Entry 4K0K (X-ray diffraction, 3.40 A resolution); this record covers chains A and N of the 23 polymer chains in the assembly.

== Chain A ==
Molecule: 16S ribosomal RNA
Source organism: Thermus thermophilus
Sequence (1517 nucleotides; each row starts with the number of its first residue):
     6 UGGAGAGUUUGAUCCUGGCUCAGGGUGAACGCUGGCGGCGUGCCUAAGAC
    56 AUGCAAGUCGUGCGGGCCGCGGGAUUUUACUCCGUGGUCAGCGGCGGACG
   106 GGUGAGUAACGCGUGGGUGACCUACCCGGAAGAGGGGGACAACCCGGGGA
   156 AACUCGGGCUAAUCCCCCAUGUGGACCCGCCCCUUGGGGUGUGUCCAAAG
   206 GGCUUUGCCCGCUUCCGGAUGGGCCCGCGUCCCAUCAGCUAGUUGGUGGG
   256 GUAAUGGCCCACCAAGGCGACGACGGGUAGCCGGUCUGAGAGGAUGGCCG
   306 GCCACAGGGGCACUGAGACACGGGCCCCACUCCUACGGGAGGCAGCAGUU
   356 AGGAAUCUUCCGCAAUGGGCGCAAGCCUGACGGAGCGACGCCGCUUGGAG
   406 GAAGAAGCCCUUCGGGGUGUAAACUCCUGAACCCGGGACGAAACCCCCGA
   456 CGAGGGGACUGACGGUACCGGGGUAAUAGCGCCGGCCAACUCCGUGCCAG
   506 CAGCCGCGGUAAUACGGAGGGCGCGAGCGUUACCCGGAUUCACUGGGCGU
   556 AAAGGGCGUGUAGGCGGCCUGGGGCGUCCCAUGUGAAAGACCACGGCUCA
   606 ACCGUGGGGGAGCGUGGGAUACGCUCAGGCUAGACGGUGGGAGAGGGUGG
   656 UGGAAUUCCCGGAGUAGCGGUGAAAUGCGCAGAUACCGGGAGGAACGCCG
   706 AUGGCGAAGGCAGCCACCUGGUCCACCCGUGACGCUGAGGCGCGAAAGCG
   756 UGGGGAGCAAACCGGAUUAGAUACCCGGGUAGUCCACGCCCUAAACGAUG
   806 CGCGCUAGGUCUCUGGGUCUCCUGGGGGCCGAAGCUAACGCGUUAAGCGC
   856 GCCGCCUGGGGAGUACGGCCGCAAGGCUGAAACUCAAAGGAAUUGACGGG
   906 GGCCCGCACAAGCGGUGGAGCAUGUGGUUUAAUUCGAAGCAACGCGAAGA
   956 ACCUUACCAGGCCUUGACAUGCUAGGGAACCCGGGUGAAAGCCUGGGGUG
  1006 CCCCGCGAGGGGAGCCCUAGCACAGGUGCUGCAUGGCCGUCGUCAGCUCG
  1056 UGCCGUGAGGUGUUGGGUUAAGUCCCGCAACGAGCGCAACCCCCGCCGUU
  1106 AGUUGCCAGCGGUUCGGCCGGGCACUCUAACGGGACUGCCCGCGAAAGCG
  1156 GGAGGAAGGAGGGGACGACGUCUGGUCAGCAUGGCCCUUACGGCCUGGGC
  1206 GACACACGUGCUACAAUGCCCACUACAAAGCGAUGCCACCCGGCAACGGG
  1256 GAGCUAAUCGCAAAAAGGUGGGCCCAGUUCGGAUUGGGGUCUGCAACCCG
  1306 ACCCCAUGAAGCCGGAAUCGCUAGUAAUCGCGGAUCAGCCAUGCCGCGGU
  1356 GAAUACGUUCCCGGGCCUUGUACACACCGCCCGUCACGCCAUGGGAGCGG
  1406 GCUCUACCCGAAGUCGCCGGGAGCCUACGGGCAGGCGCCGAGGGUAGGGC
  1456 CCGUGACUGGGGCGAAGUCGUAACAAGGUAGCUGUACCGGAAGGUGCGGC
  1506 UGGAUCACCUCCUUUCU
Disordered / not traced: 1512-1517
Construct notes: conflict A79 (G131378 in 55771382)

== Chain N ==
Molecule: 30S ribosomal protein S14
Source organism: Thermus thermophilus
Reference sequence: Q5SHQ1 (RS14Z_THET8); numbering as in UniProt (aligned over 2-61)
Chain sequence (60 residues; row label = number of the first residue in the row):
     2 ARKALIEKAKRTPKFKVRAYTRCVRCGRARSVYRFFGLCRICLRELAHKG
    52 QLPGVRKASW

== Interface between chain A and chain N ==
Contacting residue pairs (75; chain A residue first):
  G951(A) - Arg29(N)  sugar contact
  G951(A) - Arg41(N)  hydrogen bond to the phosphate
  A952(A) - Arg29(N)  salt bridge to the phosphate
  A952(A) - Arg31(N)  hydrogen bond to the sugar
  A952(A) - Ser32(N)  hydrogen bond to the phosphate
  A952(A) - Arg41(N)  salt bridge to the phosphate
  A953(A) - Ser32(N)  sugar contact
  A953(A) - Tyr34(N)  base contact
  G954(A) - Arg31(N)  phosphate contact
  G954(A) - Ser32(N)  hydrogen bond to the phosphate
  C957(A) - Val18(N)  base contact
  C957(A) - Arg19(N)  hydrogen bond to the base
  C958(A) - Arg19(N)  hydrogen bond to the sugar
  C958(A) - Ala20(N)  base contact
  C958(A) - Tyr21(N)  sugar contact
  U959(A) - Lys9(N)  phosphate contact
  U959(A) - Tyr21(N)  sugar contact
  U959(A) - Ala30(N)  phosphate contact
  U960(A) - Leu6(N)  phosphate contact
  U960(A) - Arg23(N)  salt bridge to the phosphate
  U960(A) - Arg31(N)  base contact
  A961(A) - Leu6(N)  phosphate contact
  A972(A) - Ala5(N)  base contact
  A972(A) - Glu8(N)  hydrogen bond to the sugar
  C973(A) - Glu8(N)  sugar contact
  A994(A) - Lys15(N)  hydrogen bond to the phosphate
  A995(A) - Lys15(N)  salt bridge to the phosphate
  G1030(A) - Lys4(N)  phosphate contact
  G1031(A) - Ala2(N)  sugar contact
  G1031(A) - Arg3(N)  salt bridge to the phosphate
  G1031(A) - Lys4(N)  phosphate contact
  U1032(A) - Ala2(N)  hydrogen bond to the sugar
  U1032(A) - Arg3(N)  salt bridge to the phosphate
  C1042(A) - Arg45(N)  hydrogen bond to the phosphate
  C1043(A) - Arg45(N)  salt bridge to the phosphate
  C1097(A) - Ser60(N)  hydrogen bond to the sugar
  C1097(A) - Trp61(N)  base contact
  C1098(A) - Ser60(N)  sugar contact
  C1098(A) - Trp61(N)  sugar contact
  G1168(A) - Trp61(N)  hydrogen bond to the base
  G1169(A) - Ser60(N)  hydrogen bond to the base
  G1169(A) - Trp61(N)  hydrogen bond to the sugar
  A1170(A) - Lys58(N)  hydrogen bond to the phosphate
  A1170(A) - Ser60(N)  sugar contact
  C1171(A) - Lys58(N)  salt bridge to the phosphate
  G1184(A) - Cys27(N)  sugar contact
  G1184(A) - Arg29(N)  hydrogen bond to the sugar
  G1184(A) - Ile42(N)  base contact
  G1184(A) - Cys43(N)  base contact
  G1184(A) - Glu46(N)  hydrogen bond to the base
  C1185(A) - Arg3(N)  salt bridge to the phosphate
  C1185(A) - Cys27(N)  sugar contact
  A1186(A) - Arg3(N)  salt bridge to the phosphate
  G1198(A) - Ala2(N)  phosphate contact
  G1198(A) - Ala5(N)  phosphate contact
  C1199(A) - Ala5(N)  phosphate contact
  C1199(A) - Lys9(N)  salt bridge to the phosphate
  C1200(A) - Lys9(N)  salt bridge to the phosphate
  C1200(A) - Arg12(N)  salt bridge to the phosphate
  U1201(A) - Lys15(N)  salt bridge to the phosphate
  U1201(A) - Arg19(N)  salt bridge to the phosphate
  G1298(A) - Val18(N)  phosphate contact
  C1299(A) - Phe16(N)  stacking on the base
  C1299(A) - Lys17(N)  hydrogen bond to the phosphate
  C1299(A) - Val18(N)  phosphate contact
  C1299(A) - Arg19(N)  base contact
  A1339(A) - Tyr34(N)  sugar contact
  U1340(A) - Val33(N)  sugar contact
  U1340(A) - Tyr34(N)  phosphate contact
  U1340(A) - Arg35(N)  hydrogen bond to the phosphate
  C1341(A) - Thr22(N)  hydrogen bond to the phosphate
  C1341(A) - Val33(N)  phosphate contact
  C1341(A) - Arg35(N)  phosphate contact
  G1351(A) - Trp61(N)  phosphate contact
  C1352(A) - Trp61(N)  hydrogen bond to the phosphate
Other interface residues (no listed pair), chain A (41 interface residues in all): A955, A1300, A1342
Other interface residues (no listed pair), chain N (35 interface residues in all): Phe36, Arg57

== Overview ==
Chain A and chain N form an interface of 41 and 35 residues respectively, with 21 hydrogen bonds, 15 salt
bridges and 1 aromatic stacking contact. Among the polar pairs are C957(A)-Arg19(N), G1168(A)-Trp61(N) and
G1169(A)-Ser60(N).
Here chain A is 16S ribosomal RNA and chain N is 30S ribosomal protein S14, both from Thermus thermophilus.
Entry 4K0K (Crystal structure of the Thermus thermophilus 30S ribosomal subunit complexed with a serine-ASL
and mRNA containing ...) was determined by X-ray diffraction, deposited together with 4JV5 and 4JYA.
